Entry 7LT3 (electron microscopy, 4.60 A resolution (low resolution: residue-level contacts below are approximate; hydrogen-bond / salt-bridge calls are withheld)); this record covers chains B and D of the 20 polymer chains in the assembly.

Chain B:
Molecule: X-ray repair cross-complementing protein 5
Source organism: Homo sapiens
Notes: EC 3.6.4.-
Reference sequence: P13010 (XRCC5_HUMAN); residue numbers follow UniProt; this construct covers 1-732
Sequence (732 residues; each row starts with the number of its first residue):
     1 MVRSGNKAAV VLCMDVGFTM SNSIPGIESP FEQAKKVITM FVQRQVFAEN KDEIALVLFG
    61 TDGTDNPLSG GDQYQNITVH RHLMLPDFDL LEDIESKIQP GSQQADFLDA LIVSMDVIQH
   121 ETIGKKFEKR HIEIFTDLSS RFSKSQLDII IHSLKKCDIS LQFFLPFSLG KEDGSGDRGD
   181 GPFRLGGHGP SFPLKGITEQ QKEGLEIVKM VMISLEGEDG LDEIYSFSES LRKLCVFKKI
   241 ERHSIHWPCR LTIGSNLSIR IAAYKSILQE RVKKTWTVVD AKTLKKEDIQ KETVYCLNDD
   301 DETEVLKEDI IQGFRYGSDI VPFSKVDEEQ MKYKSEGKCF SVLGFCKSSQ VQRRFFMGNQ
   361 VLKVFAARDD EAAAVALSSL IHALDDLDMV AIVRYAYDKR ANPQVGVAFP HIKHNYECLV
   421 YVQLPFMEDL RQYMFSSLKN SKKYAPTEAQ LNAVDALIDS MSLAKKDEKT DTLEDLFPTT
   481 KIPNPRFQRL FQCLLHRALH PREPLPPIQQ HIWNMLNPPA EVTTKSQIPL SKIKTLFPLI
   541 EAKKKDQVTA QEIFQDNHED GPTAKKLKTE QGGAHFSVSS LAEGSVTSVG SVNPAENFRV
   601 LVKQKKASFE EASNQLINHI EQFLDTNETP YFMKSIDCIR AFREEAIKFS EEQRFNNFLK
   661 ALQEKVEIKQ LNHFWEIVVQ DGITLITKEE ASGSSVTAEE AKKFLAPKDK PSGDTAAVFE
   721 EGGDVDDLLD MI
Unresolved in the structure: 1-5, 171-195, 555-724, 732
Curated features (UniProtKB/Swiss-Prot):
  - region: Leu-138 to Leu-165 (Leucine-zipper)
  - motif: Glu-720 to Leu-728 (EEXXXDL motif)
  - modified residue: Lys-144 (N6-acetyllysine), Ser-255 (Phosphoserine), Ser-258 (Phosphoserine), Lys-265 (N6-acetyllysine), Ser-318 (Phosphoserine), Lys-332 (N6-acetyllysine), Thr-535 (Phosphothreonine), Ser-577 (Phosphoserine), Ser-579 (Phosphoserine), Ser-580 (Phosphoserine), Lys-660 (N6-acetyllysine), Lys-665 (N6-acetyllysine), Thr-715 (Phosphothreonine)
  - cross-link (Glycyl lysine isopeptide (Lys-Gly)): Lys-195 (interchain with G-Cter in SUMO2), Lys-532 (interchain with G-Cter in SUMO2), Lys-534 (interchain with G-Cter in SUMO2), Lys-566 (interchain with G-Cter in SUMO2), Lys-568 (interchain with G-Cter in SUMO2), Lys-669 (interchain with G-Cter in SUMO2), Lys-688 (interchain with G-Cter in SUMO2)
  - mutagenesis: Glu-720 to Glu-721 (Abolishes interaction with PRKDC and its recruitment to sites of DNA damage), Asp-726 to Asp-727 (Abolishes interaction with PRKDC and its recruitment to sites of DNA damage)

Chain D:
Molecule: 31-nt DNA strand
Sequence (31 nucleotides; each row starts with the number of its first residue):
     1 TCTAAGAACT CTGATGTCAG TAGATTACAC T

Chain B / chain D interface:
Pairs across the interface (8):
  Lys-51(B) / DG6(D)
  Arg-242(B) / DA7(D)
  Ile-245(B) / DA7(D)
  Ile-245(B) / DA8(D)
  Lys-265(B) / DA8(D)
  Lys-265(B) / DC9(D)
  Gln-360(B) / DC9(D)
  Asn-402(B) / DT10(D)
Other interface residues (no listed pair), chain B (11 interface residues in all): His-243, Ser-244, Tyr-397, Arg-400, Ala-401

In short:
Chain B and chain D form an interface of 11 and 5 residues respectively. UniProt lists 4 mutagenesis sites on
chain B.
Chain B is X-ray repair cross-complementing protein 5 (Homo sapiens) and chain D is a 31-nt DNA strand; the
structure, NHEJ Long-range synaptic complex, was determined by electron microscopy, deposited together with
7LSY.
